4Y8N - chains O and P of the 30 polymer chains in the assembly; structure by X-ray diffraction, 2.60 A resolution.

[Chain O]
Protein: Proteasome subunit alpha type-2
From: Saccharomyces cerevisiae (strain ATCC 204508 / S288c)
Notes: EC 3.4.25.1
UniProt: P23639 (PSA2_YEAST); residues 1-250 here = UniProt positions 1-250
Chain sequence (250 residues; row label = number of the first residue in the row):
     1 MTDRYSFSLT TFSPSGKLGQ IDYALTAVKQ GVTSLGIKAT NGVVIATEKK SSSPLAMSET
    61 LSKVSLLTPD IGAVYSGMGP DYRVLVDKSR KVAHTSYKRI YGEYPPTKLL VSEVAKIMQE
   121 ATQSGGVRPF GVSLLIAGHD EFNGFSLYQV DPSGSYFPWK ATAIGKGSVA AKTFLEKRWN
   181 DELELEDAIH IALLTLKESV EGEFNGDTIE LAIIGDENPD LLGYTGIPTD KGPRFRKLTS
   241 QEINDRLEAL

[Chain P]
Protein: Proteasome subunit alpha type-3
From: Saccharomyces cerevisiae (strain ATCC 204508 / S288c)
Notes: EC 3.4.25.1
UniProt: P23638 (PSA3_YEAST); residues 0-257 here correspond to UniProt positions 1-258 (UniProt number = residue number + 1)
Chain sequence (258 residues; numbered 0 to 257; the number before each row is that of its first residue; numbering starts at 0):
     0 MGSRRYDSRT TIFSPEGRLY QVEYALESIS HAGTAIGIMA SDGIVLAAER KVTSTLLEQD
    60 TSTEKLYKLN DKIAVAVAGL TADAEILINT ARIHAQNYLK TYNEDIPVEI LVRRLSDIKQ
   120 GYTQHGGLRP FGVSFIYAGY DDRYGYQLYT SNPSGNYTGW KAISVGANTS AAQTLLQMDY
   180 KDDMKVDDAI ELALKTLSKT TDSSALTYDR LEFATIRKGA NDGEVYQKIF KPQEIKDILV
   240 KTGITKKDED EEADEDMK
Not modelled in the structure: 0, 245-257

[Chain O / chain P interface]
Contacting residue pairs (63):
  Arg4(O) - Ser2(P)  hydrogen bond (backbone-side chain)
  Tyr5(O) - Ser2(P)
  Tyr5(O) - Tyr5(P)
  Ser6(O) - Gly125(P)
  Ser6(O) - Leu127(P)
  Phe7(O) - Ser2(P)
  Phe7(O) - Tyr5(P)
  Phe7(O) - Asp6(P)
  Phe7(O) - Gly126(P)
  Ser8(O) - Gly126(P)  hydrogen bond (backbone-backbone)
  Ser8(O) - Leu127(P)
  Ser8(O) - Arg128(P)  hydrogen bond (side chain-backbone)
  Thr10(O) - Arg128(P)
  Thr11(O) - Ser7(P)
  Thr11(O) - Thr9(P)
  Thr11(O) - Gln20(P)
  Phe12(O) - Gln20(P)
  Phe12(O) - Tyr23(P)
  Phe12(O) - Ala24(P)  hydrophobic
  Phe12(O) - Arg128(P)
  Phe12(O) - Pro129(P)
  Phe12(O) - Gly131(P)
  Ser13(O) - Tyr23(P)
  Pro14(O) - Tyr23(P)  hydrophobic
  Pro14(O) - Glu26(P)
  Ser15(O) - Glu26(P)
  Gly16(O) - Tyr23(P)
  Gly16(O) - Glu26(P)
  Gly16(O) - Ser27(P)  hydrogen bond (backbone-side chain)
  Leu18(O) - Arg128(P)
  Lys38(O) - Glu57(P)  salt bridge
  Ser112(O) - Glu84(P)
  Lys116(O) - Ile85(P)
  Gln119(O) - Ala81(P)
  Gln119(O) - Asp82(P)  hydrogen bond
  Gln119(O) - Ile85(P)
  Gln119(O) - Arg128(P)
  Thr122(O) - Arg128(P)  hydrogen bond (backbone-side chain)
  Gln123(O) - Tyr121(P)
  Gln123(O) - Leu127(P)
  Gln123(O) - Arg128(P)  hydrogen bond (side chain-backbone)
  Gln123(O) - Pro129(P)
  Gln123(O) - Phe130(P)
  Gly125(O) - Leu127(P)
  Ser153(O) - Ala81(P)
  Gly154(O) - Ala81(P)
  Ser155(O) - Ala81(P)
  Tyr156(O) - Glu84(P)  hydrogen bond
  Phe157(O) - Leu56(P)  hydrophobic
  Pro158(O) - Leu56(P)
  Pro158(O) - Glu57(P)  hydrogen bond (backbone-backbone)
  Pro158(O) - Thr60(P)
  Pro158(O) - Ser61(P)
  Trp159(O) - Ser53(P)
  Trp159(O) - Leu55(P)
  Trp159(O) - Leu56(P)
  Lys160(O) - Thr54(P)  hydrogen bond (side chain-backbone)
  Lys160(O) - Leu55(P)  hydrogen bond (backbone-backbone)
  Lys160(O) - Leu56(P)
  Lys160(O) - Glu57(P)
  Ala161(O) - Leu55(P)
  Leu175(O) - Leu55(P)  hydrophobic
  Glu176(O) - Thr54(P)
Also at the interface, not in a pair above, chain O (35 interface residues in all): Leu9, Ser124, Tyr148, Trp179
Also at the interface, not in a pair above, chain P (32 interface residues in all): His30, Leu79, Thr80

[In short]
35 residues of chain O and 32 residues of chain P are in contact; the contacts include 11 hydrogen bonds and 1
salt bridge. Polar contacts include Lys38(O)-Glu57(P), Arg4(O)-Ser2(P) and Ser8(O)-Arg128(P).
Here chain O is Proteasome subunit alpha type-2 and chain P is Proteasome subunit alpha type-3, both from
Saccharomyces cerevisiae (strain ATCC 204508 / S288c). Entry 4Y8N (Yeast 20S proteasome beta7-delta7_Cter
mutant in complex with Ac-PAE-ep) was determined by X-ray diffraction together with 4Y69, 4Y6A, 4Y6V, 4Y6Z,
4Y70, 4Y74 and 34 further entries from the same study.
